8SCL - chains A and C of the 3 polymer chains in the assembly; structure by X-ray diffraction, 2.44 A resolution.

== Chain A ==
Protein: DNA polymerase I
From: Geobacillus stearothermophilus
Notes: EC 2.7.7.7
UniProtKB: D9N168 (D9N168_GEOSE); residues 298-876 here correspond to UniProt positions 1-579 (UniProt number = residue number - 297)
Sequence (579 residues; numbered 298 to 876; the number before each row is that of its first residue):
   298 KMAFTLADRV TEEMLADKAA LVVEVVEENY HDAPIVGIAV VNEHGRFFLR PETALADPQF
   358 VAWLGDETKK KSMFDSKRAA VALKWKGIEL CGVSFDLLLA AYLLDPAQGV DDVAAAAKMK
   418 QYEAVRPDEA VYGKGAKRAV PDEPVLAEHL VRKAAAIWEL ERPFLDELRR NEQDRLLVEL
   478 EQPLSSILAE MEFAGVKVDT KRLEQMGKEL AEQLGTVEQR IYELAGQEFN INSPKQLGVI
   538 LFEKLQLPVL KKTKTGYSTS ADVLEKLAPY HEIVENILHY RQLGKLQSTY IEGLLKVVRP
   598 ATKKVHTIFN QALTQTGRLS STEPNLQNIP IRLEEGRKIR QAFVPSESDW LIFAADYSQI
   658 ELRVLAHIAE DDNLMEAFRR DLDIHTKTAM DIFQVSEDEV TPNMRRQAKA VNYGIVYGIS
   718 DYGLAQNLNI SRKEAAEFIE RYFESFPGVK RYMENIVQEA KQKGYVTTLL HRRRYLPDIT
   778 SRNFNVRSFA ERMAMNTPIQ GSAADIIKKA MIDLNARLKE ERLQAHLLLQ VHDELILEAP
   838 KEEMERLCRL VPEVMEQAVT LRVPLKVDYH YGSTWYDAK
Sequence notes: engineered mutation Tyr710 (Phe413 in D9N168); variant Val713 (Pro416 in D9N168)
Ion coordination: Ca2+: Asp653, Tyr654, Asp830 (together with 2'-deoxyguanosine-5'-triphosphate, diphosphate) (shared with 1 residue of chain B)
Small-molecule neighbours: 2'-deoxyguanosine-5'-triphosphate / diphosphate: Arg615, Asp653, Tyr654, Ser655, Gln656, Ile657, Glu658, His682, Arg702, Arg703, Lys706, Ala707, Tyr710, Tyr714, Asn793, Asp830
Reported in the primary citation:
  - catalytic residues: Lys706, Asp830 (proposed by the authors, not directly observed)
  - mutagenesis - D830N: abolished catalytic activity
  - mutagenesis - E831Q: unchanged catalytic activity
  - mutagenesis - F710Y: increased catalytic activity on Ca2+ (citing earlier work)

== Chain C ==
Molecule: DNA template
Sequence (13 nucleotides; each row starts with the number of its first residue):
     1 CACGCTGATC GCA

== Chain A / chain C interface ==
Contacting residue pairs (52; chain A residue first):
  Asn529(A) with DG11(C), sugar contact
  Ser530(A) with DG11(C), phosphate contact; DC12(C), hydrogen bond to the phosphate
  Pro531(A) with DG11(C), phosphate contact; DA13(C), hydrogen bond to the base
  Lys532(A) with DC12(C), phosphate contact; DA13(C), base contact
  Gly535(A) with DA13(C), base contact
  Thr552(A) with DA13(C), base contact
  Gly553(A) with DA13(C), base contact
  Tyr554(A) with DA13(C), base contact
  Lys582(A) with DG7(C), base contact; DA8(C), base contact
  Ser585(A) with DT9(C), phosphate contact; DC10(C), hydrogen bond to the phosphate
  Thr586(A) with DA8(C), sugar contact; DT9(C), sugar contact
  Gly590(A) with DT9(C), phosphate contact
  Leu610(A) with DT6(C), phosphate contact; DG7(C), phosphate contact
  Thr611(A) with DT6(C), phosphate contact
  Gln612(A) with DC5(C), phosphate contact; DT6(C), hydrogen bond to the phosphate
  Thr613(A) with DC5(C), sugar contact
  Arg615(A) with DG4(C), base contact; DC5(C), hydrogen bond to the base
  Ser617(A) with DT6(C), phosphate contact; DG7(C), hydrogen bond to the phosphate
  Ser618(A) with DG7(C), sugar contact
  Thr619(A) with DG7(C), sugar contact; DA8(C), phosphate contact
  Glu620(A) with DA8(C), hydrogen bond to the phosphate
  Asn622(A) with DG7(C), hydrogen bond to the sugar
  Tyr710(A) with DC3(C), base contact
  Gly711(A) with DC3(C), base contact
  Tyr714(A) with DC3(C), base contact
  Ile716(A) with DC3(C), hydrogen bond to the sugar
  Ser717(A) with DA2(C), sugar contact; DC3(C), hydrogen bond to the phosphate
  Tyr719(A) with DA2(C), base contact
  Gly720(A) with DC3(C), phosphate contact
  Arg729(A) with DA2(C), hydrogen bond to the base
  Arg771(A) with DC5(C), salt bridge to the phosphate
  Asn782(A) with DA2(C), phosphate contact
  Phe786(A) with DA2(C), phosphate contact; DG4(C), phosphate contact
  Arg789(A) with DC3(C), hydrogen bond to the phosphate; DG4(C), salt bridge to the phosphate
  Met790(A) with DC5(C), phosphate contact
  Asn793(A) with DG4(C), sugar contact
  Gln797(A) with DG4(C), hydrogen bond to the base; DC5(C), hydrogen bond to the sugar
Other interface residues (no listed pair), chain A (41 interface residues in all): Asn607, Asn625, Ala707, Gly715
Other interface residues (no listed pair), chain C (13 interface residues in all): DC1

== Summary ==
41 residues of chain A face 13 of chain C across their interface; the contacts include 14 hydrogen bonds and 2
salt bridges. Among the polar pairs are Pro531(A)-DA13(C), Arg615(A)-DC5(C) and Arg729(A)-DA2(C). The paper
reports catalytic residues Lys706(A) and Asp830(A); D830N of chain A abolishes catalytic activity; 3
substitutions were tested in all.
Here chain A is DNA polymerase I (Geobacillus stearothermophilus) and chain C is DNA template. Entry 8SCL (Bst
DNA polymerase I Large Fragment mutant F710Y/D598A with 3'-amino primer, dGTP, and calcium time-resolved 6h)
was determined by X-ray diffraction (same publication as 8SCG, 8SCI, 8SCJ, 8SCK, 8SCM, 8SCN and 7 further
entries).
